Entry 8OOA (electron microscopy, 3.18 A resolution); this record covers chains K and O of the 8 polymer chains in the assembly.

== Chain K ==
Molecule: DNA strand 1
Sequence (226 nucleotides; each row starts with the number of its first residue; numbers below 1 keep their minus sign (DC-73 is residue -73)):
   -73 CTGGAGAATC CCGGTGCCGA GGCCGCTCAA TTGGTCGTAG CAAGCTCTAG CACCGCTTAA
   -13 ACGCACGTAC GCGCTGTCCC CCGCGTTTTA ACCGCCAAGG GGATTACTCC CTAGTCTCCA
    47 GGCACGTGTC AGATATATAC ATCCTGTGCA TGTATTGAAC AGCGACCTTG CCGGTGCCAG
   107 TCGGATAGTG TTCCGAGCTC CCACTCTAGA GGATCCCCGG GTACCG
Not modelled in the structure: -73, 30-152

== Chain O ==
Molecule: Histone H2A
Organism: Homo sapiens
UniProt: Q93077 (H2A1C_HUMAN); residues 1-129 here correspond to UniProt positions 2-130 (UniProt number = residue number + 1)
Sequence (129 residues; numbered 1 to 129; the number before each row is that of its first residue):
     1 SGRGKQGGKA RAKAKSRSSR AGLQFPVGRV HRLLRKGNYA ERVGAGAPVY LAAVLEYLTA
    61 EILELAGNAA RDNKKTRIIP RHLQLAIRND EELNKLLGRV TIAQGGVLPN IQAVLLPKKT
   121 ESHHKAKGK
Not modelled in the structure: 1-10, 120-129

== Chain K / chain O interface ==
Contacting residue pairs - 16 pairs, chain K then chain O:
  DA-54(K) - Arg77(O)  sugar contact
  DA-44(K) - Arg32(O)  salt bridge to the phosphate
  DT-43(K) - Arg11(O)  base contact
  DT-43(K) - Ala14(O)  phosphate contact
  DT-43(K) - Lys15(O)  phosphate contact
  DT-43(K) - Ser16(O)  phosphate contact
  DT-43(K) - Arg17(O)  hydrogen bond to the phosphate
  DT-43(K) - Gly28(O)  phosphate contact
  DT-42(K) - Arg11(O)  hydrogen bond to the base
  DT-42(K) - Ala12(O)  sugar contact
  DT-42(K) - Ala14(O)  phosphate contact
  DT-42(K) - Lys15(O)  hydrogen bond to the phosphate
  DG-41(K) - Arg11(O)  phosphate contact
  DG-41(K) - Ala12(O)  hydrogen bond to the phosphate
  DA-35(K) - Arg42(O)  sugar contact
  DG-34(K) - Arg42(O)  salt bridge to the phosphate
Other interface residues (no listed pair), chain K (8 interface residues in all): DG-53
Other interface residues (no listed pair), chain O (13 interface residues in all): Lys13, Arg20, Arg29

== Overview ==
8 residues of chain K and 13 residues of chain O are in contact; the contacts include 4 hydrogen bonds and 2
salt bridges. Among the polar pairs are DT-42(K)-Arg11(O), DT-43(K)-Arg17(O) and DT-42(K)-Lys15(O).
Chain K is DNA strand 1 and chain O is Histone H2A (Homo sapiens); the structure, CryoEM Structure INO80core
Hexasome complex Hexasome refinement state1, was determined by electron microscopy, deposited together with
8OO7, 8OO9, 8OOC, 8OOF, 8OOP, 8OOR, 8OOS and 8OOT.
